7KF8 - chains B and C of the 3 polymer chains in the assembly; structure by electron microscopy, 3.00 A resolution.

Chain B (and C):
Molecule: Cation efflux system protein CusA
Organism: Escherichia coli
Notes: chain C of this document is another copy of the same molecule, construct and numbering; everything in this record applies to it too
Reference sequence: P38054 (CUSA_ECOLI); residues 1-1047 here = UniProt positions 1-1047
Amino-acid sequence (1055 residues; numbered -7 to 1047; the number before each row is that of its first residue; numbers below 1 keep their minus sign (Met-7 is residue -7)):
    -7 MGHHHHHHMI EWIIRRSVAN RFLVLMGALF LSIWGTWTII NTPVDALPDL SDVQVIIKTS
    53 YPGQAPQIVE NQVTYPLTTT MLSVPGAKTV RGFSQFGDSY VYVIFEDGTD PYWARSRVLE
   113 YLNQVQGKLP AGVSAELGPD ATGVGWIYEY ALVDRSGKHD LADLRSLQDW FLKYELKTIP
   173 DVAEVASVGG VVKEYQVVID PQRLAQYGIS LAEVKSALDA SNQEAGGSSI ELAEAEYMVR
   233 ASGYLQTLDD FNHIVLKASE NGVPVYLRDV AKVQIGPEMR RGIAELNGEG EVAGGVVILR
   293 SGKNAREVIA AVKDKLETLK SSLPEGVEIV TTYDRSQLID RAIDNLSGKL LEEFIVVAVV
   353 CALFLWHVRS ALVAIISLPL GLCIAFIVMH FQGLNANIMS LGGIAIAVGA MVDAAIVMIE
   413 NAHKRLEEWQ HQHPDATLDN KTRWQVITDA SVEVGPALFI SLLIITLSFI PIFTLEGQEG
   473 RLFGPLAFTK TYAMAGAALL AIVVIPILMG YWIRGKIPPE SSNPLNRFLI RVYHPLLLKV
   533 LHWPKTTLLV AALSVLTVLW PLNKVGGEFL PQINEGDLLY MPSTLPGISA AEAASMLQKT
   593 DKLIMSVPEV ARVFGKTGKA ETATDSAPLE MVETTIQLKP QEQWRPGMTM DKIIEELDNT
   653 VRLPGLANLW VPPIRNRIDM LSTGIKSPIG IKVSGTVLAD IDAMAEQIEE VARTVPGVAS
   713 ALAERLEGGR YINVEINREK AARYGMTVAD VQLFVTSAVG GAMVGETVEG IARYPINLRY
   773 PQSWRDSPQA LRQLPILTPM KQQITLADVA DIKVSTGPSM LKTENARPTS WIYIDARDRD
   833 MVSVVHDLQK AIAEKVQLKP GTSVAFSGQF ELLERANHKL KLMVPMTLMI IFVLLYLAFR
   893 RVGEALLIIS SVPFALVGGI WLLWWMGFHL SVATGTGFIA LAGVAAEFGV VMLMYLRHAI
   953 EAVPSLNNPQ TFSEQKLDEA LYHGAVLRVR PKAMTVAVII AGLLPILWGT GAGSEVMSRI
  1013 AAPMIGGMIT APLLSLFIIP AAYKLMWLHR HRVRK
Unresolved in the structure: -7 to 4, 425-432, 504-515, 1040-1047
Differences from the reference sequence: initiating methionine (-7); expression tag (-6 to 0)
Curated features (UniProtKB/Swiss-Prot):
  - mutagenesis: Ala399 (A399D: Strong decrease in copper resistance), Asp405 (D405N: Loss of copper resistance), Glu412 (E412D: Slight decrease in copper resistance; E412Q: Loss of copper resistance), Met573 (M573I: Loss of copper resistance), Met623 (M623I: Loss of copper resistance), Met640 (M640I: No change in copper resistance), Met672 (M672I: Loss of copper resistance), Met738 (M738I: No change in copper resistance), Met755 (M755I: Slight decrease in copper resistance), Met792 (M792I: No change in copper resistance), Met812 (M812I: Slight decrease in copper resistance), Met833 (M833I: Slight decrease in copper resistance)
Metal / ion sites: Cu+: Met623, Glu625, Met672
Reported in the primary citation:
  - Cu+ coordination: Met573, Met623, Glu625, Met672

How chain B and chain C interact:
Pairs across the interface (88; chain B residue first):
  Gly55(B) with Gly218(C); Gly219(C)
  Gln56(B) with Gly218(C), hydrogen bond (side chain-backbone)
  Ala57(B) with Val231(C)
  Pro58(B) with Met230(C)
  Asn63(B) with Tyr236(C), hydrogen bond; Arg765(C)
  Tyr67(B) with Trp162(C); Ile763(C), hydrogen bond (side chain-backbone); Arg765(C)
  Thr71(B) with Tyr166(C)
  Leu74(B) with Tyr166(C), hydrophobic; Lys169(C), hydrogen bond (backbone-side chain)
  Gly78(B) with Arg292(C)
  Phe88(B) with Ser221(C); Glu228(C); Met230(C), hydrophobic
  Trp105(B) with Tyr104(C)
  Arg109(B) with Tyr104(C); Ser108(C)
  Glu112(B) with Arg107(C), salt bridge; Leu111(C)
  Tyr113(B) with Arg107(C)
  Asn115(B) with Asn115(C)
  Gln116(B) with Ala127(C)
  Met271(B) with Ser220(C)
  Ile580(B) with Glu228(C)
  Ser581(B) with Glu223(C), hydrogen bond
  Thr688(B) with Ile763(C)
  Arg722(B) with Ala227(C); Glu228(C), hydrogen bond (side chain-backbone); Tyr229(C); Met230(C), hydrogen bond (backbone-backbone)
  Tyr723(B) with Met230(C); Arg232(C)
  Ile724(B) with Ile222(C), hydrophobic; Tyr229(C), hydrophobic; Met230(C); Val231(C); Arg232(C)
  Asn725(B) with Arg232(C), hydrogen bond (side chain-backbone)
  Val726(B) with Arg232(C); Ala233(C), hydrophobic
  Glu727(B) with Arg232(C), salt bridge; Ser234(C), hydrogen bond
  Arg730(B) with Ser213(C), hydrogen bond (side chain-backbone); Gly235(C), hydrogen bond (side chain-backbone); Tyr236(C); Leu237(C); Asp242(C), salt bridge; His245(C)
  Glu731(B) with His245(C)
  Ala734(B) with Val247(C), hydrophobic; Pro256(C); Tyr258(C), hydrophobic
  Gly737(B) with Ala250(C)
  Thr739(B) with Val247(C)
  Val740(B) with Ala212(C)
  Ala741(B) with Ala212(C), hydrogen bond (backbone-backbone); Gln215(C)
  Gln744(B) with Gln215(C), hydrogen bond (side chain-backbone); Glu216(C); Ala217(C), hydrogen bond (side chain-backbone); Ser234(C)
  Val747(B) with Ala217(C); Gly219(C)
  Thr748(B) with Ala217(C)
  Val751(B) with Ser220(C)
  Gly752(B) with Gly219(C); Ser220(C), hydrogen bond (backbone-side chain)
  Arg771(B) with Ser220(C), hydrogen bond
  Asp778(B) with Ile222(C)
  Leu783(B) with Ile222(C), hydrophobic
  Met792(B) with Glu252(C)
  Val806(B) with Tyr229(C), hydrophobic
  Asn817(B) with Thr170(C)
  Arg819(B) with Phe163(C); Tyr166(C); Glu167(C), salt bridge
  Pro820(B) with Ile763(C)
  Leu850(B) with Ser314(C)
  Thr854(B) with Ser314(C)
  Ser855(B) with Glu167(C), hydrogen bond
  Met878(B) with Phe22(C), hydrophobic
  Met881(B) with Met18(C), hydrophobic
  Phe884(B) with Phe14(C), hydrophobic
  Val885(B) with Leu15(C), hydrophobic
  Tyr888(B) with Phe14(C), hydrophobic
Other interface residues (no listed pair), chain B (68 interface residues in all): Ile60, Ser75, Pro77, Leu111, Arg735, Arg777, Pro810, Ala818, Lys851, Pro852, Gly853, Leu874, Leu889, Arg892
Other interface residues (no listed pair), chain C (58 interface residues in all): Leu21, Trp29, Gln118, Glu128, Leu129, Gly130, Asp132, Gly762, Ala764

Overview:
68 residues of chain B face 58 of chain C across their interface; the contacts include 17 hydrogen bonds and 4
salt bridges. Polar contacts include Glu112(B)-Arg107(C), Glu727(B)-Arg232(C) and Arg730(B)-Asp242(C). UniProt
lists 12 mutagenesis sites on chain B. From the paper: Cu+ coordination by Met573(B), Met623(B) and Glu625(B)
among others.
Chain B and chain C are both Cation efflux system protein CusA (Escherichia coli); the structure,
Cryo-electron microscopy structure of the heavy metal efflux pump CusA in a heterogeneous 2 open and ..., was
determined by electron microscopy, deposited together with 7KF5, 7KF6 and 7KF7.
